Entry 5UTY (X-ray diffraction, 3.41 A resolution); this record covers chains B and G of the 6 polymer chains in the assembly.

Chain B:
Molecule: HIV-1 BG505 strain Env gp41
Organism: Human immunodeficiency virus 1
Reference sequence: Q2N0S6 (Q2N0S6_9HIV1); residues 512-664 here correspond to UniProt positions 509-661 (UniProt number = residue number - 3)
Chain sequence (153 residues; numbered 512 to 664; the number before each row is that of its first residue):
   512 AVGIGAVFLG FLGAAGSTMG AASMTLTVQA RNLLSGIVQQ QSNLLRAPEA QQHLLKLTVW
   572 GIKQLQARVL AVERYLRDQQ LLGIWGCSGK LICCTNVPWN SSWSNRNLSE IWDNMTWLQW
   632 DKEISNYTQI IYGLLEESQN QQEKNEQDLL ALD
Unresolved in the structure: 512-516, 548-568, 660-664
Disulfides: Cys-598/Cys-604
Covalently attached groups: N-acetylglucosamine (NAG) linked to Asn-611, Asn-618, Asn-637
Differences from the reference sequence: engineered mutation Pro-559 (Ile556 in Q2N0S6), Cys-605 (Thr602 in Q2N0S6)

Chain G:
Molecule: HIV-1 BG505 strain Env gp120
Organism: Human immunodeficiency virus 1
Reference sequence: Q2N0S6 (Q2N0S6_9HIV1); the construct lacks a stretch of the UniProt sequence and is renumbered around it, so the offset changes along the chain: 30-141 = UniProt 29-140; 150-185 = UniProt 141-176; 187-309 = UniProt 186-308; 312-321 = UniProt 309-318; 2 more segments
Chain sequence (505 residues; row label = number of the first residue in the row; note: 12 numbers in that range are skipped by the numbering (no residue carries them; nothing is unmodelled there); a row labelled like 185A-185I holds insertion residues (185A, then the next letters in order)):
     7 MPMGSLQPLA TLYLLGMLVA SVLAAENLWV TVYYGVPVWK DAETTLFCAS DAKAYETEKH
    67 NVWATHACVP TDPNPQEIHL ENVTEEFNMW KNNMVEQMHT DIISLWDQSL KPCVKLTPLC
   127 VTLQCTNVTN NITDD
   150 MRGEMKNCSF NMTTELRDKK QKVYSLFYRL DVVQIN
185A-185I ENQGNRSNN
   187 SNKEYRLINC NTSACTQACP KVSFEPIPIH YCAPAGFAIL KCKDKKFNGT GPCPSVSTVQ
   247 CTHGIKPVVS TQLLLNGSLA EEEVMIRSEN ITNNAKNILV QFNTPVQINC TRPMNMTRKS
   307 IRI
   312 GPGQAFYALG
  321A D
   322 IIGDIRQAHC NVSKATWNET LGKVVKQLRK HFGNNTIIRF ANSSGGDLEV TTHSFNCGGE
   382 FFYCNTSGLF NSTWISN
   400 TSVQGSNSTG SNDSITLPCR IKQIINMWQR IGQCMYAPPI QGVIRCVSNI TGLILTRDGG
   460 STNSTTETFR PGGGDMRDNW RSELYKYKVV KIEPLGVAPT RCKRRVVGRR RRRR
Unresolved in the structure: 7-30, 185A-185I, 400-409, 458-462, 506-513
Disulfides: Cys-54/Cys-74, Cys-119/Cys-205, Cys-126/Cys-196, Cys-131/Cys-157, Cys-201/Cys-433, Cys-218/Cys-247, Cys-228/Cys-239, Cys-296/Cys-331, Cys-378/Cys-445, Cys-385/Cys-418
Covalently attached groups: glycan linked to Asn-88, Asn-137, Asn-332; N-acetylglucosamine (NAG) linked to Asn-133, Asn-156, Asn-160, Asn-197, Asn-234, Asn-262, Asn-276, Asn-295, Asn-301, Asn-339, Asn-355, Asn-363, Asn-386, Asn-392, Asn-448
Differences from the reference sequence: initiating methionine (7); expression tag (8-29); engineered mutation Met-154 (Leu145 in Q2N0S6), Cys-201 (Ile200 in Q2N0S6), Met-300 (Asn299 in Q2N0S6), Met-302 (Asn301 in Q2N0S6), Leu-320 (Thr317 in Q2N0S6), Asn-332 (Thr330 in Q2N0S6), Cys-433 (Ala430 in Q2N0S6), Cys-501 (Ala498 in Q2N0S6); insertion (509-513)
From the paper describing this entry:
  - mutagenesis - L154M/N300M/N302M/T320L, L154M/Y177W/N300M/N302M/T320L/I420M: decreased binding to sCD4

Chain B / chain G interface:
Inter-chain disulfides: Cys-605(B)/Cys-501(G)
Pairs across the interface (84):
  Leu-520(B) / Ile-84(G)
  Phe-522(B) / Ile-84(G)
  Phe-522(B) / Thr-244(G)
  Leu-523(B) / Pro-43(G)  hydrophobic
  Leu-523(B) / Leu-86(G)
  Leu-523(B) / Ile-491(G)  hydrophobic
  Gly-524(B) / Leu-86(G)
  Ala-525(B) / Pro-43(G)
  Ala-526(B) / Pro-43(G)  hydrophobic
  Ala-526(B) / Trp-45(G)  hydrophobic
  Ala-526(B) / Leu-86(G)  hydrophobic
  Gly-527(B) / Glu-87(G)
  Gly-527(B) / Asn-88(G)
  Gly-527(B) / Val-89(G)
  Leu-537(B) / Gly-41(G)
  Gln-540(B) / Gly-41(G)  hydrogen bond (side chain-backbone)
  Ala-541(B) / Tyr-40(G)  hydrophobic
  Leu-544(B) / Tyr-40(G)
  Leu-544(B) / Ala-221(G)
  Leu-544(B) / Gly-222(G)  hydrogen bond (backbone-backbone)
  Leu-544(B) / Pro-493(G)  hydrophobic
  Leu-545(B) / Ala-221(G)
  Ser-546(B) / Ala-221(G)
  Val-570(B) / Ser-110(G)
  Trp-571(B) / Cys-54(G)  hydrogen bond
  Trp-571(B) / Ala-70(G)
  Trp-571(B) / Ala-73(G)
  Trp-571(B) / Tyr-217(G)
  Lys-574(B) / Thr-51(G)
  Lys-574(B) / Leu-52(G)
  Lys-574(B) / Asp-107(G)  salt bridge
  Gln-575(B) / Phe-53(G)
  Gln-575(B) / Val-75(G)
  Ala-578(B) / Thr-51(G)
  Ala-578(B) / Pro-220(G)  hydrophobic
  Ala-582(B) / Ala-221(G)  hydrophobic
  Arg-585(B) / Gly-222(G)
  Arg-585(B) / Lys-490(G)
  Arg-585(B) / Ile-491(G)  hydrogen bond (side chain-backbone)
  Arg-585(B) / Glu-492(G)  salt bridge
  Tyr-586(B) / Tyr-40(G)
  Asp-589(B) / Leu-494(G)
  Gln-590(B) / Tyr-40(G)
  Leu-592(B) / Leu-494(G)  hydrophobic
  Leu-593(B) / Val-38(G)  hydrophobic
  Leu-593(B) / Leu-494(G)  hydrophobic
  Trp-596(B) / Val-38(G)  hydrophobic
  Trp-596(B) / Leu-494(G)  hydrophobic
  Trp-596(B) / Arg-503(G)  hydrogen bond (backbone-side chain)
  Leu-602(B) / Val-38(G)
  Leu-602(B) / Tyr-40(G)
  Ile-603(B) / Val-38(G)
  Ile-603(B) / Tyr-39(G)  hydrophobic
  Cys-604(B) / Thr-37(G)
  Cys-604(B) / Val-38(G)  hydrogen bond (backbone-backbone)
  Cys-605(B) / Thr-37(G)
  Cys-605(B) / Cys-501(G)  disulfide
  Cys-605(B) / Arg-503(G)  hydrogen bond (backbone-side chain)
  Thr-606(B) / Trp-35(G)
  Thr-606(B) / Val-36(G)
  Thr-606(B) / Cys-501(G)
  Thr-606(B) / Arg-503(G)
  Asn-607(B) / Trp-35(G)
  Asn-607(B) / Lys-502(G)
  Val-608(B) / Trp-35(G)
  Val-608(B) / Val-36(G)  hydrogen bond (backbone-backbone)
  Pro-609(B) / Leu-34(G)
  Trp-610(B) / Leu-34(G)  hydrogen bond (backbone-backbone)
  Trp-610(B) / Val-36(G)  hydrophobic
  Trp-610(B) / Pro-498(G)  hydrophobic
  Trp-623(B) / Tyr-39(G)
  Trp-623(B) / Ala-497(G)  hydrophobic
  Trp-623(B) / Pro-498(G)  hydrogen bond (side chain-backbone)
  Trp-628(B) / Val-42(G)  hydrophobic
  Trp-628(B) / Val-44(G)
  Trp-628(B) / Gly-495(G)
  Leu-629(B) / Pro-43(G)
  Leu-629(B) / Val-44(G)  hydrophobic
  Leu-629(B) / Trp-45(G)
  Trp-631(B) / Val-496(G)  hydrogen bond (side chain-backbone)
  Trp-631(B) / Pro-498(G)
  Asp-632(B) / Lys-46(G)
  Tyr-643(B) / Leu-494(G)
  Leu-646(B) / Val-36(G)  hydrophobic
Also at the interface, not in a pair above, chain B (56 interface residues in all): Gly-521, Ala-533, Ser-534, Thr-536, Thr-569, Gln-577, Leu-581, Gly-597, Cys-598, Lys-601, Leu-619, Ile-622, Ser-636, Gln-653
Also at the interface, not in a pair above, chain G (51 interface residues in all): Thr-50, Cys-74, Gln-103, Leu-111, Gln-114, Ala-224, Thr-499

Summary:
The interface between chain B and chain G involves 56 residues on one side and 51 on the other, with 1
disulfide bond, 11 hydrogen bonds and 2 salt bridges. Among the polar pairs are Lys-574(B)/Asp-107(G),
Arg-585(B)/Glu-492(G) and Gln-540(B)/Gly-41(G). From the paper: L154M/N300M/N302M/T320L and
L154M/Y177W/N300M/N302M/T320L/I420M of chain G reduce binding to sCD4.
Here chain B is HIV-1 BG505 strain Env gp41 and chain G is HIV-1 BG505 strain Env gp120, both from Human
immunodeficiency virus 1. Entry 5UTY (Crystal Structure of a Stabilized DS-SOSIP.mut4 BG505 gp140 HIV-1 Env
Trimer, Containing Mutations I201C-P433C (DS), L154M ...) was determined by X-ray diffraction (same
publication as 5UTF).
